Entry 6L7P (electron microscopy, 3.60 A resolution); this record covers chains H and I of the 18 polymer chains in the assembly.

== Chain H ==
Molecule: NAD(P)H-quinone oxidoreductase subunit H
Organism: Thermosynechococcus elongatus BP-1
Notes: EC 7.1.1.-; fragment: NdhH
Reference sequence: Q8DJD9 (NDHH_THEEB); numbering as in UniProt (aligned over 1-394)
Sequence (394 residues; row label = number of the first residue in the row):
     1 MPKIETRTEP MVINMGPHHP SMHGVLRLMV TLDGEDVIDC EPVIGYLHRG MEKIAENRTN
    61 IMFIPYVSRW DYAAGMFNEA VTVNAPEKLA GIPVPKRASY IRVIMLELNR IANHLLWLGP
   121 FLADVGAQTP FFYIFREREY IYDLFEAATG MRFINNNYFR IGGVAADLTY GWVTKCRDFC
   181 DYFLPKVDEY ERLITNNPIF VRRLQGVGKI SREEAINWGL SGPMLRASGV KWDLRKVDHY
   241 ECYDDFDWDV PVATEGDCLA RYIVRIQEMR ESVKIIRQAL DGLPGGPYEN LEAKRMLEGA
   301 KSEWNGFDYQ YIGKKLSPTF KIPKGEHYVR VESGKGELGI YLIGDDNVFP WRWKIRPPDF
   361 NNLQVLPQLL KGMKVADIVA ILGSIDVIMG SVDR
Not modelled in the structure: 1

== Chain I ==
Molecule: NAD(P)H-quinone oxidoreductase subunit I
Organism: Thermosynechococcus elongatus BP-1
Notes: EC 7.1.1.-; fragment: NdhI
Reference sequence: Q8DL31 (NDHI_THEEB); numbering as in UniProt (aligned over 1-196)
Sequence (196 residues; each row starts with the number of its first residue):
     1 MKFLNQITNY AKEAVQSAKY IGQGLSVTFD HMRRRPITVQ YPYEKLIPSE RFRGRIHFEF
    61 DKCIACEVCV RVCPINLPVV DWVFNKELKK KELKHYSIDF GVCIFCANCV EYCPTNCLSV
   121 TEEYELATYD RHELNYDSVA MGRIPYKVTQ DPMVTPIREF AYLPAGVMSG HDLPAGAQRA
   181 GERPEAIANT AKSSEN
Not modelled in the structure: 1-2, 192-196
Metal / ion sites: 4Fe-4S cluster Fe site 1 near Cys66 (its only coordinating residue here); 4Fe-4S cluster Fe site 2: Cys73, Cys103, Cys109
Residues lining bound ligands:
  - Digitonin (AJP): Gln6, Ile7, Tyr10
  - 4Fe-4S cluster (SF4), molecule 1: Ile56, Cys73, Leu77, Pro78, Ile98, Cys103, Ile104, Phe105, Cys106, Ala107, Asn108, Cys109
  - 4Fe-4S cluster (SF4), molecule 2: Phe58, Cys63, Ile64, Ala65, Cys66, Glu67, Val68, Cys69, Tyr96, Cys113, Thr115, Cys117, Leu118
Curated features (UniProtKB/Swiss-Prot):
  - binding site ([4Fe-4S] cluster): Cys63, Cys66, Cys69, Cys73, Cys103, Cys106, Cys109, Cys113

== Interface between chain H and chain I ==
Residue-residue contacts (51; chain H residue first):
  Arg58(H) with Pro74(I), hydrogen bond (side chain-backbone)
  Ile61(H) with Asn108(I), hydrogen bond (backbone-side chain); Tyr112(I)
  Met62(H) with Arg71(I); Val72(I); Cys73(I); Pro74(I)
  Pro65(H) with Ile104(I), hydrophobic
  Tyr66(H) with Pro74(I), hydrophobic
  Arg69(H) with Ile104(I)
  Tyr133(H) with His31(I), hydrogen bond
  Arg136(H) with Ile37(I)
  Tyr140(H) with Phe160(I), hydrophobic; Met168(I), hydrogen bond (side chain-backbone)
  Asp143(H) with Glu159(I)
  Glu146(H) with Ser49(I), hydrogen bond (backbone-side chain)
  Ala147(H) with Arg51(I); Glu159(I); Ala161(I), hydrophobic
  Ala148(H) with Arg51(I), hydrogen bond (backbone-side chain)
  Thr149(H) with Arg51(I)
  Gly150(H) with Arg51(I); Phe52(I)
  Met151(H) with Arg53(I)
  Asn155(H) with Arg53(I); Ile104(I), hydrogen bond (side chain-backbone); Phe105(I), hydrogen bond (side chain-backbone); Cys106(I)
  Asn157(H) with Cys106(I), hydrogen bond (side chain-backbone)
  Arg160(H) with Asn108(I); Glu111(I), salt bridge
  Ala165(H) with Glu111(I)
  Ala166(H) with Arg51(I)
  Asp167(H) with Arg51(I), hydrogen bond (backbone-side chain)
  Thr169(H) with Glu50(I)
  Tyr170(H) with Arg179(I); Pro184(I)
  Gly171(H) with Ala180(I)
  Lys175(H) with Phe160(I); Ala161(I); Gly166(I); Val167(I)
  Asp178(H) with Gly166(I); Met168(I)
  Asn197(H) with Tyr20(I)
  Pro198(H) with Ser17(I); Tyr20(I)
  Arg202(H) with Glu13(I), salt bridge
  Glu289(H) with Glu182(I)
  Ala293(H) with Ile187(I), hydrophobic
  Met296(H) with Pro184(I)
Interface residues without a listed pair, chain H (42 interface residues in all): Leu144, Asn156, Thr174, Tyr182, Leu193, Asn196, Glu292, Lys315, Pro318
Interface residues without a listed pair, chain I (34 interface residues in all): Gln16, Ile75, Arg183

== Summary ==
42 residues of chain H face 34 of chain I across their interface, with 10 hydrogen bonds and 2 salt bridges.
Polar contacts include Arg160(H)-Glu111(I), Arg202(H)-Glu13(I) and Arg58(H)-Pro74(I). Bound to chain I:
Digitonin and 4Fe-4S cluster.
Chain H is NAD(P)H-quinone oxidoreductase subunit H and chain I is NAD(P)H-quinone oxidoreductase subunit I,
both from Thermosynechococcus elongatus BP-1; the structure, cryo-EM structure of cyanobacteria NDH-1LdelV
complex, was determined by electron microscopy.
